6FB0 - chains B and F of the 4 polymer chains in the assembly; structure by X-ray diffraction, 2.15 A resolution.

[Chain B]
Molecule: DNA endonuclease I-CreI
Source organism: Chlamydomonas reinhardtii
Notes: EC 3.1.-.-
Chain sequence (154 residues; numbered 2 to 155; the number before each row is that of its first residue):
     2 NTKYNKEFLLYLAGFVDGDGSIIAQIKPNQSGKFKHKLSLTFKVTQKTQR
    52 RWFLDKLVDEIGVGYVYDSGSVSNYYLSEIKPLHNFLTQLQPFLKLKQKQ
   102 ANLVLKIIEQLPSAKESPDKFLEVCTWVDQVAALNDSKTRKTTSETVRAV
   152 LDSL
Ion coordination: Ca2+ site 1: Gly19 (shared with 1 residue of chain A; 1 residue of chain D; DA615(F) of chain F); Ca2+ site 2: Asp20 (shared with 1 residue of chain A; 1 residue of chain D; DG614(F) of chain F); Ca2+ site 3: Ala134, Asn136

[Chain F]
Molecule: 24-nt DNA strand
Sequence (24 nucleotides; row label = number of the first residue in the row):
   601 TCTGACTCCTGTGGAGAAGTCTGA
Ion coordination: Ca2+ site 1: DG614 (shared with 1 residue of chain A; Asp20(B) of chain B; 1 residue of chain D); Ca2+ site 2: DA615 (shared with 1 residue of chain A; Gly19(B) of chain B; 1 residue of chain D)

[How chain B and chain F interact]
Residue-residue contacts (41; chain B residue first):
  Gly19(B) - DA615(F)  phosphate contact
  Asp20(B) - DG614(F)  phosphate contact
  Asp20(B) - DA615(F)  phosphate contact
  Gly21(B) - DA615(F)  sugar contact
  Gly21(B) - DG616(F)  phosphate contact
  Ser22(B) - DA615(F)  sugar contact
  Ser22(B) - DG616(F)  hydrogen bond to the phosphate
  Ile24(B) - DG616(F)  base contact
  Ile24(B) - DA617(F)  phosphate contact
  Gln26(B) - DA617(F)  sugar contact
  Gln26(B) - DA618(F)  phosphate contact
  Lys28(B) - DA618(F)  base contact
  Lys28(B) - DG619(F)  hydrogen bond to the base
  Pro29(B) - DG619(F)  phosphate contact
  Lys44(B) - DG616(F)  hydrogen bond to the base
  Thr46(B) - DG614(F)  sugar contact
  Thr46(B) - DA615(F)  base contact
  Gln47(B) - DG614(F)  hydrogen bond to the phosphate
  Lys48(B) - DG613(F)  salt bridge to the phosphate
  Lys48(B) - DG614(F)  hydrogen bond to the phosphate
  Arg51(B) - DG614(F)  salt bridge to the phosphate
  Ser72(B) - DG613(F)  phosphate contact
  Val73(B) - DG613(F)  base contact
  Val73(B) - DG614(F)  base contact
  Tyr77(B) - DA617(F)  hydrogen bond to the base
  Lys98(B) - DG616(F)  salt bridge to the phosphate
  Ala133(B) - DA617(F)  phosphate contact
  Asn136(B) - DG616(F)  phosphate contact
  Asn136(B) - DA617(F)  hydrogen bond to the phosphate
  Asp137(B) - DG616(F)  hydrogen bond to the phosphate
  Ser138(B) - DG616(F)  phosphate contact
  Ser138(B) - DA617(F)  hydrogen bond to the phosphate
  Thr140(B) - DG616(F)  hydrogen bond to the base
  Thr140(B) - DA617(F)  sugar contact
  Thr140(B) - DA618(F)  sugar contact
  Arg141(B) - DA617(F)  phosphate contact
  Arg141(B) - DA618(F)  phosphate contact
  Lys142(B) - DA617(F)  phosphate contact
  Lys142(B) - DA618(F)  hydrogen bond to the phosphate
  Lys142(B) - DG619(F)  salt bridge to the phosphate
  Thr143(B) - DA618(F)  hydrogen bond to the phosphate
Other interface residues (no listed pair), chain B (27 interface residues in all): Ile23, Ile27

[In short]
27 residues of chain B face 7 of chain F across their interface, with 12 hydrogen bonds and 4 salt bridges.
Polar pairs include Lys28(B)-DG619(F), Lys44(B)-DG616(F) and Tyr77(B)-DA617(F). Asp20(B) and DG614(F) form the
Ca2+ site 1. Gly19(B) and DA615(F) coordinate Ca2+ site 2.
Here chain B is DNA endonuclease I-CreI (Chlamydomonas reinhardtii) and chain F is a 24-nt DNA strand. Entry
6FB0 (Crystal Structure of a Tailored I-CreI Homing Endonuclease Protein (3115 variant) in complex with its
target ...) was determined by X-ray diffraction together with 6FB1, 6FB2, 6FB5, 6FB6, 6FB7, 6FB8 and 6FB9 from
the same study.
